Entry 9O6T (electron microscopy, 22.00 A resolution (very low resolution: no residue pairs are listed; an interface is given only as per-side residue counts)); this record covers chains C and D of the 24 polymer chains in the assembly.

Chain C:
Molecule: Prohibitin-2
Organism: Homo sapiens
UniProtKB: Q99623 (PHB2_HUMAN); numbering as in UniProt (aligned over 1-299)
Sequence (299 residues; row label = number of the first residue in the row):
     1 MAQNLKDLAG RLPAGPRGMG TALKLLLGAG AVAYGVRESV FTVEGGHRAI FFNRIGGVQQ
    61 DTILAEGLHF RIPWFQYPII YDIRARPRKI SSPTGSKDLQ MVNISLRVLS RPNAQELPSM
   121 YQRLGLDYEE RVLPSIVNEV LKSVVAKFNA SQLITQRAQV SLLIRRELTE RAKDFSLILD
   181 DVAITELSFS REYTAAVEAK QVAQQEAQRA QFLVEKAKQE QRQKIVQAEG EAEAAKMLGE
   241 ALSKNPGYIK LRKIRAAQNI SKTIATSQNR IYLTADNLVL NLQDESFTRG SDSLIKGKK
Disordered / not traced: 1-190

Chain D:
Molecule: Prohibitin 1
Organism: Homo sapiens
UniProtKB: P35232 (PHB1_HUMAN); residues 1-272 here = UniProt positions 1-272
Sequence (272 residues; row label = number of the first residue in the row):
     1 MAAKVFESIG KFGLALAVAG GVVNSALYNV DAGHRAVIFD RFRGVQDIVV GEGTHFLIPW
    61 VQKPIIFDCR SRPRNVPVIT GSKDLQNVNI TLRILFRPVA SQLPRIFTSI GEDYDERVLP
   121 SITTEILKSV VARFDAGELI TQRELVSRQV SDDLTERAAT FGLILDDVSL THLTFGKEFT
   181 EAVEAKQVAQ QEAERARFVV EKAEQQKKAA IISAEGDSKA AELIANSLAT AGDGLIELRK
   241 LEAAEDIAYQ LSRSRNITYL PAGQSVLLQL PQ
Disordered / not traced: 1-176

How chain C and chain D interact:
At this resolution (22 A) residue pairs are not listed: 49 residues of chain C and 53 of chain D lie at the interface.

Summary:
The interface between chain C and chain D involves 49 residues on one side and 53 on the other.
Here chain C is Prohibitin-2 and chain D is Prohibitin 1, both from Homo sapiens. Entry 9O6T (Structure of the
human prohibitin complex in the open state) was determined by electron microscopy together with 9O6S from the
same study.
